Entry 4A9T (X-ray diffraction, 2.70 A resolution); this record covers chain A.

Chain A:
Name: Serine/threonine-protein kinase CHK2
Organism: Homo sapiens
Notes: EC 2.7.11.1; fragment: kinase domain, residues 210-531
Reference sequence: O96017 (CHK2_HUMAN); residue numbers follow UniProt; this construct covers 210-531
Sequence (329 residues; row label = number of the first residue in the row):
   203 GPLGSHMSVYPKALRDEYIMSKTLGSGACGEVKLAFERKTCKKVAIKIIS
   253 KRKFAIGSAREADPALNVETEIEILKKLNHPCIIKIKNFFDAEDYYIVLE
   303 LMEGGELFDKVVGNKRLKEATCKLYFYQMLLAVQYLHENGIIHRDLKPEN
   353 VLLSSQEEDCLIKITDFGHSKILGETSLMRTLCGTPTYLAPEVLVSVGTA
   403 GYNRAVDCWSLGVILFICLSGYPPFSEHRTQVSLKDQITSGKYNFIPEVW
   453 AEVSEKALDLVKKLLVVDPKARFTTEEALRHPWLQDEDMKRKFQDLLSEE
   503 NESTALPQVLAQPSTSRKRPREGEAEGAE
Disordered / not traced: 203-208, 229-231, 254-265, 514-531
Sequence notes: expression tag (203-209)
Residues lining bound ligands: A9T (2-(4-{[1-(4-chlorobenzyl)piperidin-4-yl]methoxy}phenyl)-1H-benzimidazole-5-carboxamide): Lys224, Leu226, Val234, Lys249, Glu273, Ile286, Leu301, Leu303, Met304, Glu305, Gly306, Gly307, Glu308, Asn352, Leu354, Thr367, Asp368
Reported in the primary citation:
  - binding site for A9T: Leu226, Val234, Lys249, Glu308, Leu354, Thr367

In short:
Chain A binds compound A9T. The paper reports a binding site for A9T at Leu226, Val234 and Lys249 among
others.
Chain A is Serine/threonine-protein kinase CHK2 (Homo sapiens); the structure, Crystal structure of human CHK2
in complex with benzimidazole carboxamide inhibitor, was determined by X-ray diffraction (same publication as
4A9R, 4A9S and 4A9U).
